5IQ4 - chains A and B; structure by X-ray diffraction, 1.50 A resolution.

# Chain A (and B)
Protein: Flavin-containing monooxygenase
Organism: Roseovarius nubinhibens (strain ATCC BAA-591 / DSM 15170 / ISM)
Notes: chain B of this document is another copy of the same molecule, construct and numbering; everything in this record applies to it too
Reference sequence: A3SLM3 (A3SLM3_ROSNI); numbering as in UniProt (aligned over 1-447)
Sequence (453 residues; each row starts with the number of its first residue):
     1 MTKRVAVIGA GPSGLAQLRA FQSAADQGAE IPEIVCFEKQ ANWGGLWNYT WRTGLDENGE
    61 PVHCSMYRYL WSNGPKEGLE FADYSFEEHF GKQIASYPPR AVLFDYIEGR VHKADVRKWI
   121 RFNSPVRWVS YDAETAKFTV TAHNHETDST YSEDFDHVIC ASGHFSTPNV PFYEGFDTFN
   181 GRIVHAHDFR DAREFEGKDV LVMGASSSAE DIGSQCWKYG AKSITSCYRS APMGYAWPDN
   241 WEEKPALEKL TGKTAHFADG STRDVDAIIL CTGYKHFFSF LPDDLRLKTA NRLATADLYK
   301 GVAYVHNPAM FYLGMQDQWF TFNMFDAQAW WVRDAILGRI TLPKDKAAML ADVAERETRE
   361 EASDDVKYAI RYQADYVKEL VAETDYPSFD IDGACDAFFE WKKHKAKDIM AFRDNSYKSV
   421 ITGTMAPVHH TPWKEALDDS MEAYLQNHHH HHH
Disordered / not traced: 1, 447-453
Sequence notes: engineered mutation S207 (Tyr in A3SLM3); expression tag (448-453)
Curated features (UniProtKB/Swiss-Prot):
  - binding site (FAD): S13, E38, Q40, L46, W47, H63, N73, V126, Q318, T321
  - binding site (NADP(+)): W71, N73, Y173, A205, S206, S208, R229, R413
  - mutagenesis: E153 to D154 (Has little effect on catalytic properties), D317 (D317A: Strong decrease in activity)
Ligand contacts:
  - FAD (flavin-adenine dinucleotide): I8, G9, A10, G11, P12, S13, G14, F37, E38, K39, Q40, G44, G45, L46, W47, H63, S65, M66, Y67, L70, W71, S72, N73, L79, S124, P125, V126, A161, S162, G163, F165, F280, G314, Q318, T321, F322, F325
  - NADP (NAP; NADP nicotinamide-adenine-dinucleotide phosphate): N73, F165, N169, P171, Y173, M203, G204, A205, S206, S207, S208, A209, R229, S230, C271, T272, G273, Y274, N291, D317, Q318
What the authors report for this chain:
  - binding site for NADP: D317
  - mutagenesis - E153A/D154A: unchanged catalytic activity
  - mutagenesis - D317A: decreased catalytic activity

# Interface between chain A and chain B
Pairs across the interface (55; chain A residue first):
  W51(A) with F172(B); F176(B), hydrophobic; D177(B); I183(B), hydrophobic
  R52(A) with V170(B), hydrogen bond (side chain-backbone); F172(B)
  L55(A) with P168(B)
  E57(A) with K275(B), hydrogen bond (backbone-side chain)
  N58(A) with K275(B)
  G59(A) with T167(B); K275(B); F277(B)
  E60(A) with F277(B)
  R68(A) with T178(B)
  R127(A) with W128(B); F277(B); S279(B), hydrogen bond (side chain-backbone)
  W128(A) with R127(B); T141(B); T150(B)
  T141(A) with W128(B)
  H143(A) with R286(B)
  D148(A) with R286(B), salt bridge; K288(B), salt bridge
  S149(A) with D283(B), hydrogen bond
  T150(A) with W128(B); D283(B), hydrogen bond (backbone-side chain); R286(B)
  T167(A) with G59(B)
  P168(A) with L55(B)
  V170(A) with R52(B), hydrogen bond (backbone-side chain)
  F172(A) with W51(B); R52(B)
  F176(A) with W51(B), hydrophobic
  D177(A) with W51(B)
  T178(A) with R193(B), hydrogen bond (backbone-side chain)
  F179(A) with R193(B)
  N180(A) with R193(B)
  R182(A) with R182(B); E194(B)
  R193(A) with T178(B), hydrogen bond (side chain-backbone); N180(B)
  E194(A) with R182(B)
  K275(A) with E57(B), hydrogen bond (side chain-backbone); N58(B)
  F277(A) with G59(B); E60(B); R127(B)
  S279(A) with R127(B), hydrogen bond (backbone-side chain)
  D283(A) with S149(B), hydrogen bond; T150(B), hydrogen bond (side chain-backbone)
  R286(A) with H143(B); D148(B), salt bridge; T150(B)
  K288(A) with D148(B), salt bridge
Also at the interface, not in a pair above, chain A (41 interface residues in all): G54, P61, H145, S166, P171, I183, D191, L281
Also at the interface, not in a pair above, chain B (41 interface residues in all): G54, P61, R68, H145, S166, P171, F179, D191, L281

# In short
The chain A/chain B interface involves 41 residues from each chain, with 12 hydrogen bonds and 4 salt bridges.
Polar contacts include D148(A)-R286(B), D148(A)-K288(B) and R52(A)-V170(B). Ligands of chain A: NADP and
flavin-adenine dinucleotide. From the paper: a binding site for NADP at D317(A); D317A of chain A reduces
catalytic activity.
Chain A and chain B are both Flavin-containing monooxygenase (Roseovarius nubinhibens (strain ATCC BAA-591 /
DSM 15170 / ISM)); the structure, Crystal structure of RnTmm mutant Y207S soaking, was determined by X-ray
diffraction (same publication as 5GSN, 5IPY and 5IQ1).
